PDB entry 1O6V | X-ray diffraction, 1.50 A resolution | chain A

# Chain A
Molecule: Internalin A
From: Listeria monocytogenes
Notes: fragment: functional domain, residues 36-496
Reference sequence: P25146 (INLA_LISMO); residues 36-496 here = UniProt positions 36-496
Chain sequence (466 residues; numbered 31 to 496; the number before each row is that of its first residue):
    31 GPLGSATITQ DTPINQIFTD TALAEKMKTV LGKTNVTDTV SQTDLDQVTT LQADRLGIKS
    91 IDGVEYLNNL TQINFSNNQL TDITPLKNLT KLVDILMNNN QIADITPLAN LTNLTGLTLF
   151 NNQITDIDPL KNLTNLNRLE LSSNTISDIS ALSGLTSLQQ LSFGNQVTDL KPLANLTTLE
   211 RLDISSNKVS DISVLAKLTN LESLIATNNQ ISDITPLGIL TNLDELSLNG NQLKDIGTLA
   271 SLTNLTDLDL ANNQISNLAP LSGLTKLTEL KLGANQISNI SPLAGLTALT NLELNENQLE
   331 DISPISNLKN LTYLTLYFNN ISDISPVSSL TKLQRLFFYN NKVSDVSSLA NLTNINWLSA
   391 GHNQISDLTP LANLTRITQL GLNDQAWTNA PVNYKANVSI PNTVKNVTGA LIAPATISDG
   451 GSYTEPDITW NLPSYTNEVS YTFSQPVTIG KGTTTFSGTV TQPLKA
Unresolved in the structure: 31-32
Metal / ion sites: Ca2+ near E299 (its only coordinating residue here)

# Overview
Chain A is Internalin A (Listeria monocytogenes); the structure, Internalin (INLA, Listeria monocytogenes) -
functional domain, uncomplexed, was determined by X-ray diffraction, deposited together with 1O6T.
